6XRT - chains E and F of the 8 polymer chains in the assembly; structure by electron microscopy, 3.90 A resolution.

# Chain E (and F)
Name: Envelope glycoprotein gp160
From: Human immunodeficiency virus 1
Notes: chain F of this document is another copy of the same molecule, construct and numbering; everything in this record applies to it too
Reference sequence: Q2N0S6 (Q2N0S6_9HIV1); the construct lacks a stretch of the UniProt sequence and is renumbered around it, so the offset changes along the chain: 31-141 = UniProt 30-140; 150-185 = UniProt 141-176; 188-309 = UniProt 187-308; 312-321 = UniProt 309-318; 2 more segments
Amino-acid sequence (476 residues; each row starts with the number of its first residue; note: 13 numbers in that range are skipped by the numbering (no residue carries them; nothing is unmodelled there); a row labelled like 185A-185J holds insertion residues (185A, then the next letters in order)):
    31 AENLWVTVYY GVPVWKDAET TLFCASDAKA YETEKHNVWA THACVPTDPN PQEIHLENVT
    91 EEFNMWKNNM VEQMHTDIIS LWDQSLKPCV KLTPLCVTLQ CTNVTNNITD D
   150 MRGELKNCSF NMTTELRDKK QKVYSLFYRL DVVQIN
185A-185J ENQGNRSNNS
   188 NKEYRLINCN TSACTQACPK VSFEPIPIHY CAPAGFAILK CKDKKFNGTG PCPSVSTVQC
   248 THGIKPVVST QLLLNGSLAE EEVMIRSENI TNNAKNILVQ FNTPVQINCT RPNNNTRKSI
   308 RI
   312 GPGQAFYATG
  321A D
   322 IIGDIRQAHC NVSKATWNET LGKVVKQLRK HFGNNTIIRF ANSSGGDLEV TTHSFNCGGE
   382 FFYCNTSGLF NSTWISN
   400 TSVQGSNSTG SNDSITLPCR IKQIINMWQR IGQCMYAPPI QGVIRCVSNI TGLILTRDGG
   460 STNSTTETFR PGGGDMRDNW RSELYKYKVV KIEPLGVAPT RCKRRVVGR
Not modelled in the structure: 31, 60-65, 185A-185J, 400-410, 507-508 (chain F: 31, 59-65, 185A-185J, 400-410, 507-508)
Sequence notes: conflict Cys201 (Ile200 in Q2N0S6), Asn332 (Thr330 in Q2N0S6), Cys433 (Ala430 in Q2N0S6), Cys501 (Ala498 in Q2N0S6)
Disulfides: Cys54-Cys74, Cys119-Cys205, Cys126-Cys196, Cys131-Cys157, Cys201-Cys433, Cys218-Cys247, Cys228-Cys239, Cys296-Cys331, Cys378-Cys445, Cys385-Cys418
Covalent attachments: N-acetylglucosamine (NAG) linked to Asn88, Asn133, Asn156, Asn160, Asn197, Asn234, Asn262, Asn276, Asn295, Asn301, Asn332, Asn339, Asn355, Asn363, Asn386, Asn392, Asn448
From the paper describing this entry:
  - post-translational modification sites: Asn160
  - mutagenesis - R166G (>100-fold), R166K (5-fold), R166S (>100-fold), R166T (>100-fold): decreased binding to mature rhesus bNAb mAbs

# Chain E / chain F interface
Contacting residue pairs - 18 pairs, chain E then chain F:
  Thr123(E) - Pro313(F)
  Pro124(E) - Arg166(F)
  Cys126(E) - Glu164(F)
  Cys126(E) - Leu165(F)
  Cys126(E) - Arg166(F)  hydrogen bond (backbone-backbone)
  Val127(E) - Asp167(F)
  Arg192(E) - Leu165(F)
  Cys196(E) - Glu164(F)
  Cys196(E) - Pro313(F)
  Cys196(E) - Gly314(F)
  Asn197(E) - Arg308(F)
  Asn197(E) - Gly314(F)
  Thr198(E) - Pro313(F)
  Thr198(E) - Gly314(F)
  Ser199(E) - Pro313(F)
  Ser199(E) - Gly314(F)
  Ala200(E) - Pro313(F)  hydrogen bond (backbone-backbone)
  Val506(E) - Arg504(F)
Other interface residues (no listed pair), chain E (14 interface residues in all): Lys117, Thr128, Lys169
Other interface residues (no listed pair), chain F (9 interface residues in all): Lys117

# Overview
The interface between chain E and chain F involves 14 residues on one side and 9 on the other, with 2 hydrogen
bonds. The backbones hydrogen-bond at Cys126(E)-Arg166(F) and Ala200(E)-Pro313(F). From the paper: R166G,
R166K and R166S of chain E, among others, reduce binding to mature rhesus bNAb mAbs; a modification site at
Asn160(E).
Both chains are Envelope glycoprotein gp160 (Human immunodeficiency virus 1). Entry 6XRT (Cryo-EM structure of
SHIV-elicited RHA1.V2.01 in complex with HIV-1 Env BG505 DS-SOSIP.664) was determined by electron microscopy,
deposited together with 6XCJ.
